PDB entry 8XS6 | X-ray diffraction, 2.95 A resolution | chains A and B of the 4 polymer chains in the assembly

== Chain A ==
Molecule: Aryl hydrocarbon receptor nuclear translocator
From: Homo sapiens
UniProtKB: P27540 (ARNT_HUMAN); numbering as in UniProt (aligned over 85-465)
Sequence (382 residues; row label = number of the first residue in the row):
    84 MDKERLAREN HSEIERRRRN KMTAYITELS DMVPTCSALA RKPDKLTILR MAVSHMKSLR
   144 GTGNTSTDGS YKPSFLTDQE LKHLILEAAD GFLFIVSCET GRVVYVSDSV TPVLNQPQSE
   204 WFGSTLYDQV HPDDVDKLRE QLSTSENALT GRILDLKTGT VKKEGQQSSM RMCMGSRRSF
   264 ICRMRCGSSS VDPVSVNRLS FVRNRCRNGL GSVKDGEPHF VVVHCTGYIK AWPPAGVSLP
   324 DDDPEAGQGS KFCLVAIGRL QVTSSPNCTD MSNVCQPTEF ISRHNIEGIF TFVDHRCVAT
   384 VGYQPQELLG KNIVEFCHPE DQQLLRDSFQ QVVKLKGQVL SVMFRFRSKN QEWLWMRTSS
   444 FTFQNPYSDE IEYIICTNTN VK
Not modelled in the structure: 119-124, 144-155, 228-258, 270-298, 345-358, 465
Construct notes: initiating methionine (84)
Curated features (UniProtKB/Swiss-Prot):
  - region: L167 to A171 (Mediates the transcription activity and dimerization of the AHR:ARNT complex)
  - mutagenesis: R91 (R91A: Diminishes DNA interaction), N93 (N93A: Diminishes DNA interaction), H94 (H94A: Severely diminishes DNA interaction), E98 (E98A: Severely diminishes DNA interaction), R99 (R99A: Diminishes DNA interaction), R101 (R101A: Severely diminishes DNA interaction), R102 (R102A: Severely diminishes DNA interaction)
What the authors report for this chain:
  - binding site for DNAF: H94, E98, R102

== Chain B ==
Molecule: Aryl hydrocarbon receptor
From: Sus scrofa
UniProtKB: I3LF82 (I3LF82_PIG); residue numbers follow UniProt; this construct covers 26-413
Sequence (395 residues; each row starts with the number of its first residue):
    25 MIPAEGIKSN PSKRHRDRLN TELDRLASLL PFPQDVINKL DKLSVLRLSV SYLRAKSFFD
    85 VSLKSSPADR NGVQDNCRTK FREGLNLQEG EFLLQALNGF VLVVTTDALV FYASSTIQDY
   145 LGFQQSDVIH QSVYELIHTE DRAEFQRQLH WALNPSQCPD SGQRIDEASG LSQPAAYYNP
   205 EQLPPENSFM ERCFVCRLRC LLDNSSGFLA MNFQGRLKYL HGQNKKGKDG SILPPQLALF
   265 AIATPLQPPS ILEIRTKNFI FRTKHKLDFT PTGCDAKGKI VLGYTEAELC MRGTGYQFIH
   325 AADMLYCAEY HVRMIKTGES GMIVFRLLTK DNRWTWVQSN ARLVYKNGRP DYIIATQRPL
   385 TDEEGKEHLR KRTLKLPFMF ATGEAVLYEH HHHHH
Not modelled in the structure: 25-32, 89-95, 175-212, 229-230, 253-255, 280-281, 414-419
Construct notes: initiating methionine (25); expression tag (414-419)
Ligand contacts: Tapinarof (A1LWH): T287, H289, F293, P295, L306, L313, G319, F322, I323, C331, Y334, H335, S344, I347, F349, L351, S363, A365, A379, Q381
What the authors report for this chain:
  - binding site for DNAF: S36
  - contacts within the chain: H324-A405, H324-G407, Y330-L398 (hydrogen bond), Y330-L400 (hydrogen bond)
  - mutagenesis - H289A, F293A, H324A, Y330E, Y330R, F349A, L351A, R396E: decreased signaling
  - binding site for Tapinarof: H289, F293, G319, C331, F349, L351, S363, Q381
  - mutagenesis - Y330A: decreased signaling in response to Tapinarof, FICZ, and Indirubin
  - mutagenesis - R396E: decreased localization
  - allosteric site: D327, V348, F349, R396 (proposed by the authors, not directly observed)

== Chain A / chain B interface ==
Pairs across the interface (174; chain A residue first):
  R101(A) with L67(B)
  M105(A) with L67(B); L70(B), hydrophobic
  Y108(A) with L67(B); L70(B), hydrophobic; R71(B); V74(B); H154(B)
  I109(A) with L70(B), hydrophobic
  E111(A) with V74(B); R78(B), salt bridge; H154(B), salt bridge
  L112(A) with V74(B), hydrophobic
  D114(A) with N248(B); K250(B)
  M115(A) with R78(B); G246(B); Q247(B)
  L129(A) with R42(B); L43(B), hydrophobic; E46(B)
  L132(A) with L43(B), hydrophobic; E46(B); L50(B), hydrophobic; L70(B), hydrophobic
  R133(A) with R42(B); E46(B), salt bridge
  V136(A) with E46(B); R49(B); L53(B)
  H138(A) with L77(B)
  M139(A) with L50(B), hydrophobic; L53(B); L54(B), hydrophobic; S73(B); L77(B), hydrophobic
  K140(A) with L53(B)
  L142(A) with Y76(B); L77(B), hydrophobic
  R143(A) with L53(B), hydrogen bond (side chain-backbone); P55(B); Y76(B)
  P156(A) with P55(B)
  S157(A) with P55(B)
  F158(A) with P55(B); F56(B), hydrophobic; S75(B); Y76(B); A79(B), hydrophobic; Y136(B), hydrophobic
  L159(A) with F83(B), hydrophobic; Y136(B)
  D161(A) with N110(B); L111(B); Q112(B); E113(B), hydrogen bond (side chain-backbone); G114(B), hydrogen bond (side chain-backbone); E115(B), hydrogen bond (side chain-backbone)
  Q162(A) with L87(B)
  E163(A) with K80(B), salt bridge; F83(B); L87(B)
  L164(A) with G114(B); E115(B); L118(B), hydrophobic
  K165(A) with E113(B), salt bridge; G114(B)
  H166(A) with F83(B); S86(B), hydrogen bond; L87(B)
  L167(A) with F83(B), hydrophobic; V127(B), hydrophobic; Y136(B), hydrophobic; F264(B), hydrophobic
  I168(A) with L117(B); L118(B); L121(B), hydrophobic; V125(B), hydrophobic
  L169(A) with L117(B), hydrophobic
  E170(A) with R240(B); K242(B), salt bridge
  A171(A) with G239(B); R240(B); F264(B); A265(B)
  A172(A) with I266(B), hydrophobic
  D173(A) with R240(B), salt bridge
  L176(A) with F116(B), hydrophobic; L117(B), hydrophobic
  I178(A) with F116(B), hydrophobic
  V187(A) with F105(B), hydrophobic; R106(B), hydrogen bond (backbone-side chain)
  Y188(A) with V97(B), hydrophobic; R106(B); L109(B), hydrophobic; N110(B); E113(B), hydrogen bond
  S190(A) with E113(B)
  D191(A) with G96(B); E113(B)
  Q201(A) with G96(B); V97(B); Q98(B), hydrogen bond (side chain-backbone)
  F205(A) with C101(B), hydrophobic; R106(B)
  E223(A) with K354(B), salt bridge
  R260(A) with Q119(B), hydrogen bond (side chain-backbone); N122(B)
  T309(A) with A120(B)
  Y311(A) with F116(B); Q119(B); A120(B)
  W315(A) with F105(B), hydrophobic
  P317(A) with L109(B), hydrophobic
  V320(A) with F105(B), hydrophobic; G108(B); L109(B); Q112(B)
  S321(A) with F105(B)
  L322(A) with F105(B), hydrophobic
  D326(A) with T103(B), hydrogen bond; K104(B); F105(B), hydrogen bond (side chain-backbone)
  E328(A) with F105(B)
  V338(A) with A120(B)
  I340(A) with L117(B), hydrophobic; A120(B)
  R342(A) with L121(B); I266(B)
  I364(A) with F402(B), hydrophobic; A405(B), hydrophobic
  R366(A) with I323(B), hydrogen bond (side chain-backbone); A325(B); M328(B)
  F373(A) with V410(B)
  T374(A) with A409(B); V410(B), hydrogen bond (backbone-backbone)
  F375(A) with H324(B); A325(B), hydrophobic; W358(B), hydrophobic; G407(B); E408(B); A409(B), hydrophobic
  V376(A) with G407(B); E408(B), hydrogen bond (backbone-backbone)
  D377(A) with T406(B)
  H378(A) with T406(B), hydrogen bond (backbone-backbone); G407(B); E408(B), salt bridge
  P388(A) with E408(B)
  Q389(A) with E408(B)
  L392(A) with E408(B); A409(B), hydrophobic; V410(B), hydrophobic
  G393(A) with Y412(B)
  F444(A) with F402(B), hydrophobic
  F446(A) with Y320(B), hydrophobic; M328(B); L329(B), hydrophobic
  N448(A) with D292(B), hydrogen bond (side chain-backbone); Y320(B)
  P449(A) with Y320(B); H335(B); I339(B)
  Y450(A) with L291(B); D292(B); H335(B)
  E455(A) with T318(B), hydrogen bond; Y320(B); Q321(B), hydrogen bond (backbone-side chain)
  Y456(A) with Y320(B), hydrogen bond (side chain-backbone); M328(B), hydrogen bond
  I458(A) with M328(B), hydrophobic; F402(B), hydrophobic
Also at the interface, not in a pair above, chain A (90 interface residues in all): K104, V116, A135, T160, S202, G310, K313, A318, G319, P323, P327, A339, S451, T460
Also at the interface, not in a pair above, chain B (94 interface residues in all): H39, L47, P57, L72, S81, F82, Y144, Q149, I153, Q155, Q238, A332
From the paper, about this interface:
  - interface residues, chain B: P401(B), A405(B), G407(B)

== Summary ==
The interface between chain A and chain B involves 90 residues on one side and 94 on the other, with 20
hydrogen bonds and 9 salt bridges. Polar contacts include E111(A)-R78(B), E111(A)-H154(B) and R133(A)-E46(B).
From the paper: a binding site for Tapinarof at H289(B), F293(B) and G319(B) among others; H289A, F293A and
H324A of chain B, among others, reduce signaling; 9 substitutions were tested in all.
Here chain A is Aryl hydrocarbon receptor nuclear translocator (Homo sapiens) and chain B is Aryl hydrocarbon
receptor (Sus scrofa). Entry 8XS6 (Crystal structure of the DNA-bound AHR-ARNT heterodimer in complex with
Tapinarof) was determined by X-ray diffraction (same publication as 8XS7, 8XS8, 8XS9, 8XSA and 8XSB).
